PDB entry 6AFP | X-ray diffraction, 1.40 A resolution | chain A

== Chain A ==
Molecule: Beta-lactamase
Source organism: Burkholderia thailandensis
Notes: EC 3.5.2.6
Reference sequence: A0A2Z4SUB5 (A0A2Z4SUB5_BURTH); the author numbering skips numbers that UniProt does not, so the offset changes along the chain: 26-238 = UniProt 31-243; 240-252 = UniProt 244-256; 254-291 = UniProt 257-294
Chain sequence (268 residues; row label = number of the first residue in the row; note: 2 numbers in that range are skipped by the numbering (no residue carries them; nothing is unmodelled there)):
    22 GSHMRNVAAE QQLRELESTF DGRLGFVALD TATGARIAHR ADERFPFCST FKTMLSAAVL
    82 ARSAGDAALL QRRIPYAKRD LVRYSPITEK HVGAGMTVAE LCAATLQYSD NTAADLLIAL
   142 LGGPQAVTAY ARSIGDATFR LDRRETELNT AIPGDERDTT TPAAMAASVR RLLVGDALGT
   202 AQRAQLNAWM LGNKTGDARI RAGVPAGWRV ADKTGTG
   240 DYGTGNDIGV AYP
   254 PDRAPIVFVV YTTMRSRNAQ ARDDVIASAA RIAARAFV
Sequence notes: expression tag (22-25); engineered mutation Asp136 (Asn141 in A0A2Z4SUB5)
Ligand contacts: CB4 (pinacol[[2-amino-alpha-(1-carboxy-1-methylethoxyimino)-4-thiazoleacetyl]amino]methaneboronate): Cys69, Ser70, Lys73, Tyr105, Ser130, Asn132, Glu166, Thr167, Leu169, Asn170, Gly236, Thr237, Gly238, Asp240
From the paper describing this entry:
  - conformationally variable residues (side-chain flip): Arg104, Tyr105
  - binding site for CB4: Arg104
  - mutagenesis - N136D: increased catalytic activity on CAZ
  - catalytic residues: Lys73, Glu166, Asn170 (citing earlier work)

== Summary ==
Ligands of chain A: compound CB4. From the paper: catalytic residues Lys73, Glu166 and Asn170; N136D increases
catalytic activity on CAZ.
Chain A is Beta-lactamase (Burkholderia thailandensis); the structure, Crystal structure of class A
b-lactamase, PenL, variant Asn136Asp, from Burkholderia thailandensis, in complex with ceftazidime-like ...,
was determined by X-ray diffraction, deposited together with 6AFM, 6AFN and 6AFO.
